Entry 1J2V (X-ray diffraction, 2.00 A resolution); this record covers chain A.

Chain A:
Name: 102AA long hypothetical periplasmic divalent cation tolerance protein CUTA
Source organism: Pyrococcus horikoshii
Reference sequence: O58720 (CUTA_PYRHO); residues 1-102 here = UniProt positions 1-102
Sequence (102 residues; each row starts with the number of its first residue):
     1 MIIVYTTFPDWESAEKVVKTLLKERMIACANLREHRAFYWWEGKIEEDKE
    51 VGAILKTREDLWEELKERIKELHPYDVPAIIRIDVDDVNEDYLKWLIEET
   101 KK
Construct notes: modified residue (1); engineered mutation Mse-26 (Leu in O58720)
Modified residues: Mse-1 (selenomethionine; parent Met); Mse-26 (selenomethionine; parent Met)
Curated features (UniProtKB/Swiss-Prot):
  - binding site (Cu cation): Asp-48

Summary:
Curated annotation (UniProt) lists Cu cation-binding residue Asp-48.
Chain A is 102AA long hypothetical periplasmic divalent cation tolerance protein CUTA (Pyrococcus horikoshii);
the structure, Crystal Structure of CutA1 from Pyrococcus Horikoshii, was determined by X-ray diffraction
(same publication as 1UKU).
